PDB entry 3TAZ | X-ray diffraction, 3.20 A resolution | chains A and B

== Chain A (and B) ==
Name: DNA double-strand break repair protein nurA
Source organism: Pyrococcus furiosus
Notes: chain B of this document is another copy of the same molecule, construct and numbering; everything in this record applies to it too
UniProtKB: Q8U1N8 (Q8U1N8_PYRFU); numbering as in UniProt (aligned over 1-451)
Amino-acid sequence (471 residues; each row starts with the number of its first residue; numbers below 1 keep their minus sign (Met-19 is residue -19)):
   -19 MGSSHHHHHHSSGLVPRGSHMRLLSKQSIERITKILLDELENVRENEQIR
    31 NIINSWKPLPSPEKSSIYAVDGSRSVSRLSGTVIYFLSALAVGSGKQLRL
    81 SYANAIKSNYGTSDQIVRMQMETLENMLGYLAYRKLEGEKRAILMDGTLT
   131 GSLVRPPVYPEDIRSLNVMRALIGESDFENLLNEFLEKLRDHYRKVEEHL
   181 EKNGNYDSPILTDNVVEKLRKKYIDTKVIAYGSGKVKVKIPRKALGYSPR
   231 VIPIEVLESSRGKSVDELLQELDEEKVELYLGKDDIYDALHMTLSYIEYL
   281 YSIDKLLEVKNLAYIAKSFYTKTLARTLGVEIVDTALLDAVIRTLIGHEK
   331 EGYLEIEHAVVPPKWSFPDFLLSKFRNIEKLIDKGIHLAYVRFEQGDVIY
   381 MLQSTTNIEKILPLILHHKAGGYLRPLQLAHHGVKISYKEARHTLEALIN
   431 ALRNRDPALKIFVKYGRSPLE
Disordered / not traced: -19 to 2, 224-227, 309-311, 442-451 (chain B: -19 to 2, 211-214, 308-309, 442-451)
Construct notes: expression tag (-19 to 0)
Swiss-Prot annotation at these positions:
  - binding site (Mn(2+)): Asp51, Asp126
Bound ions: Mn2+: Asp51, Asp126
What the authors report for this chain:
  - Mn2+ coordination: Asp51, Asp126
  - binding site for 2'-deoxyadenosine-5'-monophosphate: Tyr90, Arg98, Glu102, Glu105, Gly131, Arg135, Tyr294
  - catalytic residues: Asp51, Glu105, Asp126
  - mutagenesis - R11A/I12E/S60Y, E105A, H411A: abolished catalytic activity
  - mutagenesis - H411A: decreased catalytic activity on in the presence of PfHerA
  - mutagenesis - K297E/Y380F/Y403F, K415E/K419E: abolished catalytic activity on In the absence of PfHerA
  - mutagenesis - R323E/R435E: unchanged catalytic activity
  - mutagenesis - K415E/K419E: unchanged catalytic activity on in the presence of PfHerA
  - mutagenesis - K297E/Y380F/Y403F: abolished catalytic activity on in the presence of PfHerA
  - mutagenesis - K297E/Y380F/Y403F: unchanged stability

== Interface between chain A and chain B ==
Residue-residue contacts - 118 pairs, chain A then chain B:
  Leu3(A) with Phe66(B), hydrophobic; Glu420(B), hydrogen bond (backbone-side chain)
  Leu4(A) with Phe66(B), hydrophobic
  Ser5(A) with Asp187(B)
  Ser8(A) with Ala83(B)
  Ile9(A) with Leu428(B), hydrophobic
  Glu10(A) with Leu432(B)
  Arg11(A) with Tyr82(B); Ala83(B), hydrogen bond (side chain-backbone); Asn84(B); Asn194(B)
  Ile12(A) with Asn84(B); Ile429(B), hydrophobic
  Ile15(A) with Asn84(B); Ala85(B)
  Leu16(A) with Thr62(B)
  Leu17(A) with Arg433(B)
  Glu19(A) with Thr62(B)
  Leu20(A) with Asn434(B)
  Ser60(A) with Asp314(B), hydrogen bond; Ala316(B)
  Gly61(A) with Asp314(B), hydrogen bond (backbone-side chain)
  Thr62(A) with Leu16(B)
  Tyr82(A) with Arg11(B)
  Ala83(A) with Ser5(B); Ser8(B); Arg11(B), hydrogen bond (backbone-side chain)
  Asn84(A) with Arg11(B); Ile12(B)
  Ala85(A) with Ile15(B)
  Lys87(A) with Glu19(B), salt bridge
  Ser88(A) with Tyr300(B)
  Asn89(A) with Lys302(B)
  Tyr90(A) with Tyr300(B), hydrogen bond (backbone-side chain)
  Arg135(A) with Asn89(B); Tyr90(B); Gly91(B)
  Ile143(A) with Pro229(B)
  Arg144(A) with Ser228(B), hydrogen bond; Pro229(B); Arg230(B)
  Asn147(A) with Pro229(B); Val231(B)
  Asp187(A) with Gln7(B)
  Asn194(A) with Arg11(B), hydrogen bond
  Ser213(A) with Asn26(B)
  Ser228(A) with Glu235(B)
  Pro229(A) with Glu235(B)
  Arg230(A) with Ile234(B); Glu235(B)
  Val231(A) with Ile232(B); Ile234(B)
  Ile232(A) with Val231(B); Ile232(B), hydrogen bond (backbone-backbone); Leu237(B), hydrophobic
  Pro233(A) with Arg230(B); Val231(B), hydrophobic
  Ile234(A) with Tyr227(B), hydrophobic; Arg230(B), hydrogen bond (backbone-backbone); Val231(B); Ile232(B), hydrophobic
  Glu235(A) with Arg230(B)
  Leu237(A) with Ile232(B), hydrophobic; Val245(B); Leu249(B); Leu252(B), hydrophobic
  Ser240(A) with Val245(B)
  Arg241(A) with Asp246(B), salt bridge
  Gly242(A) with Asp246(B)
  Lys243(A) with Ser244(B); Val245(B), hydrogen bond (backbone-backbone)
  Ser244(A) with Lys243(B)
  Val245(A) with Leu237(B); Ser240(B); Arg241(B); Lys243(B), hydrogen bond (backbone-backbone); Val245(B)
  Asp246(A) with Arg241(B); Gly242(B), hydrogen bond (side chain-backbone); Lys243(B)
  Leu248(A) with Leu237(B), hydrophobic
  Leu249(A) with Leu237(B), hydrophobic; Arg241(B)
  Lys297(A) with Lys440(B), hydrogen bond (side chain-backbone); Ile441(B)
  Ser298(A) with Ser60(B)
  Tyr300(A) with Gly61(B); Ser88(B)
  Thr301(A) with Ser88(B)
  Lys302(A) with Lys87(B); Ser88(B); Asn89(B)
  Arg306(A) with Asp264(B), salt bridge; Asp265(B), salt bridge
  Asp314(A) with Ser60(B), hydrogen bond; Gly61(B)
  Ala316(A) with Ser60(B); Lys440(B)
  Asp319(A) with Asp436(B)
  Ala320(A) with Asn434(B); Asp436(B), hydrogen bond (backbone-side chain)
  Arg323(A) with Asp436(B), salt bridge
  Thr324(A) with Arg433(B); Asn434(B)
  Leu425(A) with Ile9(B), hydrophobic
  Ile429(A) with Ile12(B), hydrophobic
  Leu432(A) with Glu10(B); Thr13(B); Leu17(B), hydrophobic
  Arg433(A) with Thr324(B)
  Asn434(A) with Ala320(B)
  Asp436(A) with Asp319(B); Ala320(B)
  Lys440(A) with Lys297(B)
  Ile441(A) with Lys297(B); Ala316(B); Asp319(B); Val378(B), hydrophobic
Also at the interface, not in a pair above, chain A (81 interface residues in all): Lys6, Thr13, Ile86, Pro140, Val148, Ser188, Asp193, Glu197, Gly214, Glu238, Leu252, Glu420
Also at the interface, not in a pair above, chain B (78 interface residues in all): Leu3, Lys14, Leu20, Arg98, Pro233, Glu238, Leu248, Ser298, Arg323, Leu425, Pro437, Leu439

== Summary ==
81 residues of chain A face 78 of chain B across their interface, with 16 hydrogen bonds and 5 salt bridges.
Polar pairs include Lys87(A)-Glu19(B), Arg241(A)-Asp246(B) and Arg306(A)-Asp264(B). From the paper: catalytic
residues Asp51(A), Glu105(A) and Asp126(A); R11A/I12E/S60Y, E105A and H411A of chain A abolish catalytic
activity; 6 substitutions were tested in all.
Chain A and chain B are both DNA double-strand break repair protein nurA (Pyrococcus furiosus); the structure,
Crystal structure of NurA bound to dAMP and manganese, was determined by X-ray diffraction (same publication
as 3TAI and 3TAL).
